PDB entry 7QWP | electron microscopy, 3.40 A resolution | chains C and D of the 8 polymer chains in the assembly

Chain C:
Molecule: DNA-directed RNA polymerase subunit beta
From: Escherichia coli K-12
Notes: EC 2.7.7.6
UniProtKB: P0A8V2 (RPOB_ECOLI); residue numbers follow UniProt; this construct covers 1-1342
Amino-acid sequence (1342 residues; row label = number of the first residue in the row):
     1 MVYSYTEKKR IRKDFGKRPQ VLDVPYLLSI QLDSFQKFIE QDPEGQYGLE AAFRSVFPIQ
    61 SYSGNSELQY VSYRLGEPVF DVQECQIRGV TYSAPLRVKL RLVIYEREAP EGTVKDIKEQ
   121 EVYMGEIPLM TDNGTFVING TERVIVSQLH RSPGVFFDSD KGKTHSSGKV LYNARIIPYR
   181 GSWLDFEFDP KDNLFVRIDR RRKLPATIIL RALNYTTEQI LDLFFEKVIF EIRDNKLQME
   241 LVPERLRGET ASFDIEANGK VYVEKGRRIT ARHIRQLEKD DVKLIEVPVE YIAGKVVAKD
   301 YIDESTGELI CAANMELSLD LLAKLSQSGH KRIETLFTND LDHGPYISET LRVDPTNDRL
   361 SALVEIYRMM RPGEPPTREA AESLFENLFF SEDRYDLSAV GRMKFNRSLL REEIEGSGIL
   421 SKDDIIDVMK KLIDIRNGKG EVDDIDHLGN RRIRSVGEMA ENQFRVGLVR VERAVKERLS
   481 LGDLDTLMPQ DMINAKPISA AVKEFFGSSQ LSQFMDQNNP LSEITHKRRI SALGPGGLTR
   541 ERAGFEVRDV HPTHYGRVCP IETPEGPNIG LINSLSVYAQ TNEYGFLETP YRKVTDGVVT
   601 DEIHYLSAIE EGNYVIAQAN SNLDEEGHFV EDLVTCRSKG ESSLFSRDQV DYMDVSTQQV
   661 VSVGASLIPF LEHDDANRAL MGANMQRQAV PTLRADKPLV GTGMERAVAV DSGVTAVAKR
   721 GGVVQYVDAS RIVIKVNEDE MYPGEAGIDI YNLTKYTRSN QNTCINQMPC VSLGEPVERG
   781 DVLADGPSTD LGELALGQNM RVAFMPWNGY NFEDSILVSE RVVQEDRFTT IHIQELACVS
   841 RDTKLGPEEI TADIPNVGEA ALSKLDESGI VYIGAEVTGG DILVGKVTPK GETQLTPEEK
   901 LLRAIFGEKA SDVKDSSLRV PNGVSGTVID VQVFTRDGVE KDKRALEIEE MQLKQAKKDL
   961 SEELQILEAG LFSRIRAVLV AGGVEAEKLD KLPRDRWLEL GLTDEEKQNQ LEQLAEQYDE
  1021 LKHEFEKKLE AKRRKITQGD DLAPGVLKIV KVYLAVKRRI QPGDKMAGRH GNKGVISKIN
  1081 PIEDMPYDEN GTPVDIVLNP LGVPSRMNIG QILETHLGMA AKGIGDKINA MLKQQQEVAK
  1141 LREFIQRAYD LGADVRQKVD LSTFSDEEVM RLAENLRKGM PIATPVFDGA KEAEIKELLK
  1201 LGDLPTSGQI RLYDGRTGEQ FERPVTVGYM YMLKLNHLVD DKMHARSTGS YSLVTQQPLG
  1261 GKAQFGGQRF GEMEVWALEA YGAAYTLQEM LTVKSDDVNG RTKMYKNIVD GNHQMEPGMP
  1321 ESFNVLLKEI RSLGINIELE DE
Unresolved in the structure: 1342
UniProt features mapped onto this chain:
  - modified residue (N6-acetyllysine): Lys1022, Lys1200
  - mutagenesis: Ile561 (I561S: Resistant to antibiotics salinamide A and B), Ile569 (I569S: Resistant to antibiotics salinamide A and B), Ala665 (A665E: Resistant to antibiotics salinamide A and B), Asp675 (D675A/G: Resistant to antibiotics salinamide A and B), Asn677 (N677H/K: Resistant to antibiotics salinamide A and B), Leu680 (L680M: Resistant to antibiotics salinamide A and B), Glu813 (E813K: Disrupts the enzyme's active center)

Chain D:
Molecule: DNA-directed RNA polymerase subunit beta'
From: Escherichia coli K-12
Notes: EC 2.7.7.6
UniProtKB: P0A8T7 (RPOC_ECOLI); residues 1-1407 here = UniProt positions 1-1407
Amino-acid sequence (1407 residues; numbered 1 to 1407; the number before each row is that of its first residue):
     1 MKDLLKFLKA QTKTEEFDAI KIALASPDMI RSWSFGEVKK PETINYRTFK PERDGLFCAR
    61 IFGPVKDYEC LCGKYKRLKH RGVICEKCGV EVTQTKVRRE RMGHIELASP TAHIWFLKSL
   121 PSRIGLLLDM PLRDIERVLY FESYVVIEGG MTNLERQQIL TEEQYLDALE EFGDEFDAKM
   181 GAEAIQALLK SMDLEQECEQ LREELNETNS ETKRKKLTKR IKLLEAFVQS GNKPEWMILT
   241 VLPVLPPDLR PLVPLDGGRF ATSDLNDLYR RVINRNNRLK RLLDLAAPDI IVRNEKRMLQ
   301 EAVDALLDNG RRGRAITGSN KRPLKSLADM IKGKQGRFRQ NLLGKRVDYS GRSVITVGPY
   361 LRLHQCGLPK KMALELFKPF IYGKLELRGL ATTIKAAKKM VEREEAVVWD ILDEVIREHP
   421 VLLNRAPTLH RLGIQAFEPV LIEGKAIQLH PLVCAAYNAD FDGDQMAVHV PLTLEAQLEA
   481 RALMMSTNNI LSPANGEPII VPSQDVVLGL YYMTRDCVNA KGEGMVLTGP KEAERLYRSG
   541 LASLHARVKV RITEYEKDAN GELVAKTSLK DTTVGRAILW MIVPKGLPYS IVNQALGKKA
   601 ISKMLNTCYR ILGLKPTVIF ADQIMYTGFA YAARSGASVG IDDMVIPEKK HEIISEAEAE
   661 VAEIQEQFQS GLVTAGERYN KVIDIWAAAN DRVSKAMMDN LQTETVINRD GQEEKQVSFN
   721 SIYMMADSGA RGSAAQIRQL AGMRGLMAKP DGSIIETPIT ANFREGLNVL QYFISTHGAR
   781 KGLADTALKT ANSGYLTRRL VDVAQDLVVT EDDCGTHEGI MMTPVIEGGD VKEPLRDRVL
   841 GRVTAEDVLK PGTADILVPR NTLLHEQWCD LLEENSVDAV KVRSVVSCDT DFGVCAHCYG
   901 RDLARGHIIN KGEAIGVIAA QSIGEPGTQL TMRTFHIGGA ASRAAAESSI QVKNKGSIKL
   961 SNVKSVVNSS GKLVITSRNT ELKLIDEFGR TKESYKVPYG AVLAKGDGEQ VAGGETVANW
  1021 DPHTMPVITE VSGFVRFTDM IDGQTITRQT DELTGLSSLV VLDSAERTAG GKDLRPALKI
  1081 VDAQGNDVLI PGTDMPAQYF LPGKAIVQLE DGVQISSGDT LARIPQESGG TKDITGGLPR
  1141 VADLFEARRP KEPAILAEIS GIVSFGKETK GKRRLVITPV DGSDPYEEMI PKWRQLNVFE
  1201 GERVERGDVI SDGPEAPHDI LRLRGVHAVT RYIVNEVQDV YRLQGVKIND KHIEVIVRQM
  1261 LRKATIVNAG SSDFLEGEQV EYSRVKIANR ELEANGKVGA TYSRDLLGIT KASLATESFI
  1321 SAASFQETTR VLTEAAVAGK RDELRGLKEN VIVGRLIPAG TGYAYHQDRM RRRAAGEAPA
  1381 APQVTAEDAS ASLAELLNAG LGGSDNE
Unresolved in the structure: 1, 39, 934-946, 1050-1056, 1068-1074, 1089-1096, 1127-1132, 1377-1407
UniProt features mapped onto this chain:
  - binding site (Zn(2+)): Cys70, Cys72, Cys85, Cys88, Cys814, Cys888, Cys895, Cys898
  - binding site (Mg(2+)): Asp460, Asp462, Asp464
  - modified residue: Lys983 (N6-acetyllysine)
  - mutagenesis: Gln504 (Q504P: Resistant to antibiotics salinamide A and B), Asn690 (N690D: Resistant to antibiotics salinamide A and B), Met697 (M697V: Resistant to antibiotics salinamide A and B), Ala735 (A735T: Resistant to antibiotics salinamide A and B), Arg738 (R738C/H/P/S: Resistant to antibiotics salinamide A and B), Ala748 (A748E: Resistant to antibiotics salinamide A and B), Pro758 (P758S/T: Resistant to antibiotics salinamide A and B), Phe763 (F763C: Resistant to antibiotics salinamide A and B), Ser775 (S775A: Resistant to antibiotics salinamide A and B), Ala779 (A779T/V: Resistant to antibiotics salinamide A and B), Arg780 (R780C: Resistant to antibiotics salinamide A and B), Gly782 (G782A/C: Resistant to antibiotics salinamide A and B), 1 further mutagenesis entry in UniProt

Chain C / chain D interface:
Residue-residue contacts (252; chain C residue first):
  Arg542(C) with Ala791(D)
  Phe545(C) with Leu788(D), hydrophobic; Met932(D), hydrophobic
  Arg548(C) with Leu788(D)
  Val550(C) with His777(D); Arg780(D)
  His551(C) with Phe773(D); His777(D)
  Pro552(C) with Phe773(D); His777(D)
  His554(C) with Phe773(D)
  Tyr555(C) with Phe773(D)
  Pro560(C) with Thr776(D); Arg780(D), hydrogen bond (backbone-side chain)
  Ile561(C) with Tyr772(D)
  Thr563(C) with Arg780(D)
  Ile569(C) with Arg780(D)
  Gly570(C) with Arg780(D)
  Gln618(C) with Val769(D); Leu770(D)
  Asn620(C) with Val769(D)
  Ser642(C) with Leu770(D)
  Val660(C) with Val769(D), hydrophobic
  Leu671(C) with Tyr772(D)
  Glu672(C) with Phe763(D); Gly766(D); Leu767(D)
  His673(C) with Phe763(D), hydrogen bond (side chain-backbone); Arg764(D); Gly766(D)
  Asp674(C) with Phe763(D); Tyr772(D)
  Asp675(C) with Tyr772(D), hydrogen bond (backbone-side chain)
  Ala676(C) with Tyr772(D); Ala779(D), hydrophobic
  Ala679(C) with Tyr772(D)
  Phe804(C) with Val639(D), hydrophobic
  Pro806(C) with Ala632(D); Ala633(D); Ala637(D)
  Trp807(C) with Ala633(D), hydrophobic
  Asn808(C) with Pro359(D); Phe629(D); Ala633(D)
  Gly809(C) with Pro359(D)
  Tyr810(C) with Pro359(D)
  Phe812(C) with Val357(D), hydrophobic; Ser503(D); Phe629(D), hydrophobic
  Glu813(C) with Asp460(D); Ser503(D); Gln504(D)
  Asp814(C) with Asp460(D), hydrogen bond (backbone-backbone); Phe461(D); Asp462(D)
  Gln1061(C) with Lys445(D)
  Lys1065(C) with Asp462(D), hydrogen bond (side chain-backbone)
  Lys1073(C) with Asp462(D)
  Val1075(C) with Phe461(D)
  Ile1076(C) with Thr356(D)
  Asn1099(C) with Gln504(D), hydrogen bond; Asp505(D)
  Pro1100(C) with Val639(D), hydrophobic; Met725(D)
  Leu1101(C) with Gln504(D); Met725(D), hydrophobic; Arg731(D)
  Val1103(C) with Val639(D), hydrophobic
  Pro1104(C) with Met725(D), hydrophobic
  Ser1105(C) with Arg731(D), hydrogen bond; Gln736(D)
  Arg1106(C) with Arg731(D)
  Met1107(C) with Gln739(D); Leu740(D), hydrophobic; Phe763(D), hydrophobic
  Ile1109(C) with Met644(D), hydrophobic
  Ile1112(C) with Ile641(D), hydrophobic
  His1116(C) with Ile641(D)
  Glu1192(C) with Ile641(D); Arg764(D), salt bridge
  Ser1207(C) with Ile641(D)
  Glu1219(C) with Arg634(D), salt bridge
  Phe1221(C) with Arg634(D)
  Glu1222(C) with Ser635(D)
  Arg1223(C) with Tyr512(D); Phe719(D), hydrogen bond (side chain-backbone); Ser721(D); Met724(D)
  Pro1224(C) with Ser638(D)
  Val1225(C) with Ser638(D)
  Thr1226(C) with Val639(D), hydrogen bond (side chain-backbone); Gly640(D)
  Val1239(C) with Val354(D), hydrophobic; Lys445(D)
  Lys1242(C) with Arg352(D); Val354(D); Gln465(D)
  Met1243(C) with Met372(D), hydrophobic; Lys445(D)
  His1244(C) with Gly351(D); Arg352(D); Met372(D)
  Ala1245(C) with Glu375(D)
  Arg1246(C) with Asp348(D); Tyr349(D); Glu375(D); Leu376(D)
  Ser1247(C) with Asp348(D); Glu375(D), hydrogen bond (side chain-backbone); Leu376(D); Lys378(D), hydrogen bond
  Thr1248(C) with Lys378(D)
  Tyr1251(C) with Asp348(D)
  Leu1253(C) with Arg99(D), hydrogen bond (backbone-side chain)
  Val1254(C) with Leu249(D); Arg337(D)
  Thr1255(C) with Arg99(D); Arg337(D); Gln340(D), hydrogen bond
  Gln1257(C) with Gln340(D), hydrogen bond; Lys345(D)
  Pro1258(C) with Arg346(D)
  Leu1259(C) with Arg346(D)
  Gly1260(C) with Arg346(D)
  Gly1267(C) with Arg346(D), hydrogen bond (backbone-side chain); Val347(D); Ser350(D)
  Gln1268(C) with Arg346(D); Ser350(D), hydrogen bond; Arg352(D)
  Arg1269(C) with Arg339(D); Leu343(D), hydrogen bond (side chain-backbone); Gly344(D); Arg346(D)
  Phe1270(C) with Leu343(D); Lys345(D)
  Gly1271(C) with Leu343(D)
  Glu1272(C) with Leu343(D); Arg798(D), salt bridge
  Met1273(C) with Thr428(D)
  Glu1274(C) with Asn424(D); Ala426(D); Thr428(D); Ile434(D)
  Val1275(C) with Leu343(D), hydrophobic
  Trp1276(C) with Leu343(D); Arg798(D); Val801(D); Val917(D); Gln921(D), hydrogen bond (backbone-side chain)
  Ala1277(C) with His430(D); Gln921(D)
  Leu1278(C) with Ile434(D), hydrophobic; Met484(D), hydrophobic
  Glu1279(C) with Gln805(D), hydrogen bond; Ala914(D); Val917(D)
  Ala1280(C) with Arg431(D), hydrogen bond (backbone-side chain); Val917(D), hydrophobic; Ile918(D), hydrophobic
  Tyr1281(C) with Arg431(D), hydrogen bond (side chain-backbone); Leu432(D); Ile434(D), hydrogen bond (side chain-backbone); Gln435(D); Leu483(D); Met484(D), hydrophobic; Asn489(D)
  Gly1282(C) with Gly1360(D); Thr1361(D), hydrogen bond (backbone-side chain)
  Ala1283(C) with Glu479(D)
  Ala1284(C) with Glu479(D); Leu1356(D); Ile1357(D), hydrophobic; Thr1361(D), hydrogen bond (backbone-side chain); Gly1362(D)
  Tyr1285(C) with Glu475(D); Glu479(D), hydrogen bond (backbone-side chain); Leu1356(D), hydrophobic; Thr1361(D)
  Thr1286(C) with Ala476(D); Glu479(D), hydrogen bond
  Gln1288(C) with Gly1354(D); Leu1356(D)
  Glu1289(C) with Pro471(D); Leu472(D), hydrogen bond (side chain-backbone); Thr473(D), hydrogen bond; Ala476(D)
  Met1290(C) with Val347(D), hydrophobic
  Leu1291(C) with Lys345(D), hydrogen bond (backbone-side chain); Val1351(D), hydrophobic
  Thr1292(C) with Gly1354(D)
  Lys1294(C) with Asp348(D); Val470(D)
  Ser1295(C) with Lys345(D); Arg346(D)
  Asp1296(C) with Lys345(D), salt bridge
  Asn1299(C) with Thr12(D)
  Met1304(C) with Leu472(D), hydrophobic; Thr473(D)
  Tyr1305(C) with Pro379(D), hydrophobic; Tyr382(D)
  Ile1308(C) with Pro379(D), hydrophobic
  Val1309(C) with Gly383(D)
  Met1315(C) with Thr473(D); Glu475(D)
  Met1319(C) with Phe17(D), hydrophobic
  Pro1320(C) with Lys345(D); Ile1352(D); Val1353(D)
  Glu1321(C) with Arg99(D), salt bridge
  Ser1322(C) with Gln340(D); Asn341(D), hydrogen bond; Lys345(D)
  Phe1323(C) with Phe17(D), hydrophobic; Asn341(D), hydrogen bond (backbone-side chain); Ile1352(D), hydrophobic
  Val1325(C) with Arg99(D); Leu249(D), hydrophobic
  Leu1326(C) with Arg337(D); Phe338(D), hydrophobic
  Lys1328(C) with Pro246(D)
  Glu1329(C) with Met330(D); Arg337(D), salt bridge
  Arg1331(C) with Trp33(D); Met102(D); Pro243(D)
  Ser1332(C) with Pro243(D), hydrogen bond (side chain-backbone); Val244(D); Leu245(D); Tyr269(D); Leu327(D)
  Leu1333(C) with His113(D); Trp115(D), hydrophobic; Leu327(D), hydrophobic
  Gly1334(C) with Ala25(D), hydrogen bond (backbone-backbone)
  Ile1335(C) with Ile22(D), hydrophobic; Ala23(D); Ala25(D); Trp115(D), hydrophobic
  Asn1336(C) with Ile22(D); Ala23(D), hydrogen bond (backbone-backbone); Leu24(D); Ala25(D); Met29(D); Trp33(D)
  Ile1337(C) with Lys21(D); Ile22(D), hydrophobic
  Glu1338(C) with Lys21(D)
  Leu1339(C) with Phe17(D), hydrophobic
  Glu1340(C) with Phe17(D); Ala19(D); Lys21(D)
Also at the interface, not in a pair above, chain C (148 interface residues in all): Asp549, Glu565, Arg637, Glu641, Asn677, Leu680, Met805, Ser815, Pro1062, Ser1077, Gly1102, Leu1113, Phe1187, Gln1209, Gln1256, Gly1266, Leu1287, His1313, Gly1318, Ile1330, Asp1341
Also at the interface, not in a pair above, chain D (161 interface residues in all): Thr14, Asp18, Ile20, Lys96, Leu242, Leu307, Ile331, Leu342, Tyr360, Phe380, Arg425, Ala446, Pro451, Ala459, Gly463, His469, Leu474, Leu508, Tyr537, Gly636, Asp643, Asn720, Ile722, Ala730, Ile755, Thr757, Glu765, Asn768, Ser775, Lys781, Leu783, Thr797, Asp802, Arg1341, Arg1355, Ala1359

In short:
148 residues of chain C and 161 residues of chain D are in contact; the contacts include 34 hydrogen bonds and
6 salt bridges. Among the polar pairs are Glu1192(C)-Arg764(D), Glu1219(C)-Arg634(D) and Glu1272(C)-Arg798(D).
Here chain C is DNA-directed RNA polymerase subunit beta and chain D is DNA-directed RNA polymerase subunit
beta', both from Escherichia coli K-12. Entry 7QWP (CryoEM structure of bacterial transcription close complex
(RPc)) was determined by electron microscopy together with 7QV9 and 7QXI from the same study.
